PDB entry 6W77 | electron microscopy, 3.60 A resolution | chains A and I of the 18 polymer chains in the assembly

# Chain A
Molecule: 1542-nt RNA strand
Organism: Escherichia coli (strain K12)
Sequence (1542 nucleotides; each row starts with the number of its first residue):
     1 AAAUUGAAGA GUUUGAUCAU GGCUCAGAUU GAACGCUGGC GGCAGGCCUA ACACAUGCAA
    61 GUCGAACGGU AACAGGAAGA AGCUUGCUUC UUUGCUGACG AGUGGCGGAC GGGUGAGUAA
   121 UGUCUGGGAA ACUGCCUGAU GGAGGGGGAU AACUACUGGA AACGGUAGCU AAUACCGCAU
   181 AACGUCGCAA GACCAAAGAG GGGGACCUUC GGGCCUCUUG CCAUCGGAUG UGCCCAGAUG
   241 GGAUUAGCUA GUAGGUGGGG UAACGGCUCA CCUAGGCGAC GAUCCCUAGC UGGUCUGAGA
   301 GGAUGACCAG CCACACUGGA ACUGAGACAC GGUCCAGACU CCUACGGGAG GCAGCAGUGG
   361 GGAAUAUUGC ACAAUGGGCG CAAGCCUGAU GCAGCCAUGC CGCGUGUAUG AAGAAGGCCU
   421 UCGGGUUGUA AAGUACUUUC AGCGGGGAGG AAGGGAGUAA AGUUAAUACC UUUGCUCAUU
   481 GACGUUACCC GCAGAAGAAG CACCGGCUAA CUCCGUGCCA GCAGCCGCGG UAAUACGGAG
   541 GGUGCAAGCG UUAAUCGGAA UUACUGGGCG UAAAGCGCAC GCAGGCGGUU UGUUAAGUCA
   601 GAUGUGAAAU CCCCGGGCUC AACCUGGGAA CUGCAUCUGA UACUGGCAAG CUUGAGUCUC
   661 GUAGAGGGGG GUAGAAUUCC AGGUGUAGCG GUGAAAUGCG UAGAGAUCUG GAGGAAUACC
   721 GGUGGCGAAG GCGGCCCCCU GGACGAAGAC UGACGCUCAG GUGCGAAAGC GUGGGGAGCA
   781 AACAGGAUUA GAUACCCUGG UAGUCCACGC CGUAAACGAU GUCGACUUGG AGGUUGUGCC
   841 CUUGAGGCGU GGCUUCCGGA GCUAACGCGU UAAGUCGACC GCCUGGGGAG UACGGCCGCA
   901 AGGUUAAAAC UCAAAUGAAU UGACGGGGGC CCGCACAAGC GGUGGAGCAU GUGGUUUAAU
   961 UCGAUGCAAC GCGAAGAACC UUACCUGGUC UUGACAUCCA CGGAAGUUUU CAGAGAUGAG
  1021 AAUGUGCCUU CGGGAACCGU GAGACAGGUG CUGCAUGGCU GUCGUCAGCU CGUGUUGUGA
  1081 AAUGUUGGGU UAAGUCCCGC AACGAGCGCA ACCCUUAUCC UUUGUUGCCA GCGGUCCGGC
  1141 CGGGAACUCA AAGGAGACUG CCAGUGAUAA ACUGGAGGAA GGUGGGGAUG ACGUCAAGUC
  1201 AUCAUGGCCC UUACGACCAG GGCUACACAC GUGCUACAAU GGCGCAUACA AAGAGAAGCG
  1261 ACCUCGCGAG AGCAAGCGGA CCUCAUAAAG UGCGUCGUAG UCCGGAUUGG AGUCUGCAAC
  1321 UCGACUCCAU GAAGUCGGAA UCGCUAGUAA UCGUGGAUCA GAAUGCCACG GUGAAUACGU
  1381 UCCCGGGCCU UGUACACACC GCCCGUCACA CCAUGGGAGU GGGUUGCAAA AGAAGUAGGU
  1441 AGCUUAACCU UCGGGAGGGC GCUUACCACU UUGUGAUUCA UGACUGGGGU GAAGUCGUAA
  1501 CAAGGUAACC GUAGGGGAAC CUGCGGUUGG AUCACCUCCU UA
Unresolved in the structure: 1391-1393, 1401-1407, 1494-1503, 1540-1542
What the authors report for this chain:
  - conformationally variable residues: U921 to G925, U1391 to A1396, C1397 to C1407, G1494 to A1503, U1532 to A1534

# Chain I
Molecule: 30S ribosomal protein S9
Organism: Escherichia coli (strain K12)
Reference sequence: P0A7X3 (RS9_ECOLI); residues 0-129 here correspond to UniProt positions 1-130 (UniProt number = residue number + 1)
Sequence (130 residues; each row starts with the number of its first residue; numbering starts at 0):
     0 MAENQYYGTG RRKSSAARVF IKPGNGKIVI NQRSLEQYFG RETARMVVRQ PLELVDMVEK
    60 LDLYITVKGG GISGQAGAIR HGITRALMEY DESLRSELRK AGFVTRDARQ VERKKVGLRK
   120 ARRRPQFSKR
Unresolved in the structure: 0-2

# Chain A / chain I interface
Pairs across the interface - 89 pairs, chain A then chain I:
  G942(A) - Gln125(I)  base contact
  C970(A) - Lys128(I)  base contact
  U1116(A) - Gln109(I)  sugar contact
  A1117(A) - Arg105(I)  hydrogen bond to the phosphate
  A1117(A) - Ala107(I)  sugar contact
  U1118(A) - Arg10(I)  salt bridge to the phosphate
  U1118(A) - Arg84(I)  hydrogen bond to the phosphate
  U1118(A) - Arg105(I)  salt bridge to the phosphate
  C1119(A) - Arg10(I)  salt bridge to the phosphate
  C1119(A) - Arg84(I)  salt bridge to the phosphate
  C1128(A) - Lys67(I)  hydrogen bond to the phosphate
  C1129(A) - Lys67(I)  salt bridge to the phosphate
  A1130(A) - Gln4(I)  sugar contact
  A1130(A) - Phe19(I)  sugar contact
  A1130(A) - Tyr63(I)  phosphate contact
  A1146(A) - Arg17(I)  base contact
  C1147(A) - Tyr6(I)  hydrogen bond to the phosphate
  C1147(A) - Thr8(I)  phosphate contact
  C1147(A) - Arg17(I)  hydrogen bond to the base
  U1148(A) - Tyr6(I)  hydrogen bond to the phosphate
  U1148(A) - Thr8(I)  hydrogen bond to the phosphate
  U1148(A) - Arg10(I)  phosphate contact
  U1148(A) - Ala15(I)  sugar contact
  U1148(A) - Arg17(I)  sugar contact
  C1149(A) - Arg10(I)  salt bridge to the phosphate
  G1178(A) - Arg98(I)  salt bridge to the phosphate
  A1179(A) - Arg98(I)  salt bridge to the phosphate
  A1179(A) - Val103(I)  sugar contact
  A1179(A) - Thr104(I)  phosphate contact
  A1179(A) - Arg105(I)  sugar contact
  A1180(A) - Arg98(I)  salt bridge to the phosphate
  A1180(A) - Thr104(I)  phosphate contact
  G1186(A) - Lys114(I)  hydrogen bond to the phosphate
  G1187(A) - Lys114(I)  salt bridge to the phosphate
  U1232(A) - Gln125(I)  hydrogen bond to the phosphate
  U1232(A) - Ser127(I)  phosphate contact
  G1233(A) - Arg118(I)  salt bridge to the phosphate
  G1233(A) - Arg122(I)  salt bridge to the phosphate
  G1233(A) - Gln125(I)  hydrogen bond to the phosphate
  A1248(A) - Tyr37(I)  hydrogen bond to the sugar
  C1249(A) - Tyr37(I)  hydrogen bond to the phosphate
  C1249(A) - Gly69(I)  hydrogen bond to the sugar
  C1249(A) - Ile71(I)  base contact
  C1249(A) - Gln74(I)  hydrogen bond to the sugar
  A1250(A) - Gly68(I)  sugar contact
  A1250(A) - Gly69(I)  sugar contact
  A1289(A) - Ile71(I)  base contact
  U1291(A) - Glu41(I)  sugar contact
  U1341(A) - Ser127(I)  hydrogen bond to the sugar
  C1342(A) - Gln125(I)  sugar contact
  G1343(A) - Arg121(I)  sugar contact
  G1343(A) - Arg122(I)  sugar contact
  G1343(A) - Arg123(I)  sugar contact
  C1344(A) - Arg121(I)  sugar contact
  U1345(A) - Arg121(I)  sugar contact
  A1346(A) - Arg108(I)  base contact
  G1347(A) - Arg11(I)  base contact
  G1347(A) - Lys12(I)  hydrogen bond to the base
  G1347(A) - Arg108(I)  hydrogen bond to the base
  G1347(A) - Gln109(I)  sugar contact
  U1348(A) - Val110(I)  phosphate contact
  U1348(A) - Glu111(I)  hydrogen bond to the phosphate
  U1348(A) - Arg121(I)  phosphate contact
  A1349(A) - Lys119(I)  phosphate contact
  A1349(A) - Arg121(I)  phosphate contact
  A1349(A) - Arg122(I)  phosphate contact
  A1350(A) - Lys119(I)  salt bridge to the phosphate
  A1350(A) - Arg122(I)  salt bridge to the phosphate
  U1351(A) - Lys119(I)  hydrogen bond to the base
  C1367(A) - Lys113(I)  salt bridge to the phosphate
  C1367(A) - Gly116(I)  hydrogen bond to the phosphate
  A1368(A) - Arg112(I)  salt bridge to the phosphate
  A1368(A) - Lys113(I)  salt bridge to the phosphate
  A1368(A) - Val115(I)  phosphate contact
  C1369(A) - Arg112(I)  phosphate contact
  C1369(A) - Lys113(I)  hydrogen bond to the phosphate
  G1370(A) - Ser13(I)  phosphate contact
  G1370(A) - Val110(I)  phosphate contact
  G1371(A) - Lys12(I)  phosphate contact
  G1371(A) - Ser13(I)  hydrogen bond to the phosphate
  G1371(A) - Gly70(I)  phosphate contact
  G1371(A) - Ile71(I)  phosphate contact
  U1372(A) - Lys12(I)  salt bridge to the phosphate
  U1372(A) - Gly70(I)  phosphate contact
  U1372(A) - Ile71(I)  hydrogen bond to the phosphate
  U1372(A) - Ser72(I)  hydrogen bond to the phosphate
  U1372(A) - Gly73(I)  hydrogen bond to the phosphate
  G1373(A) - Lys12(I)  base contact
  G1373(A) - Ser72(I)  hydrogen bond to the phosphate
Also at the interface, not in a pair above, chain A (50 interface residues in all): U943, G966, G1177, C1230, G1231, G1290, C1384
Also at the interface, not in a pair above, chain I (50 interface residues in all): Ala16, Arg94, Leu117, Ala120, Pro124, Arg129

# In short
Chain A and chain I each contribute 50 residues to their interface, with 26 hydrogen bonds and 18 salt
bridges. Polar pairs include C1147(A)-Arg17(I), G1347(A)-Lys12(I) and G1347(A)-Arg108(I). From the paper:
conformational variability at U921(A), U1391(A) and C1397(A) among others.
Here chain A is a 1542-nt RNA strand and chain I is 30S ribosomal protein S9, both from Escherichia coli
(strain K12). Entry 6W77 (30S-Inactivated-high-Mg2+ Class A) was determined by electron microscopy (same
publication as 6W6K, 6W7M, 6W7N and 6W7W).
